PDB entry 8HYA | electron microscopy, 3.40 A resolution | chains A and B

Chain A (and B):
Molecule: Sodium/hydrogen exchanger 7
Source organism: Arabidopsis thaliana
Notes: chain B of this document is another copy of the same molecule, construct and numbering; everything in this record applies to it too
Reference sequence: Q9LKW9 (NHX7_ARATH); residues 1-1146 here = UniProt positions 1-1146
Sequence (1146 residues; each row starts with the number of its first residue):
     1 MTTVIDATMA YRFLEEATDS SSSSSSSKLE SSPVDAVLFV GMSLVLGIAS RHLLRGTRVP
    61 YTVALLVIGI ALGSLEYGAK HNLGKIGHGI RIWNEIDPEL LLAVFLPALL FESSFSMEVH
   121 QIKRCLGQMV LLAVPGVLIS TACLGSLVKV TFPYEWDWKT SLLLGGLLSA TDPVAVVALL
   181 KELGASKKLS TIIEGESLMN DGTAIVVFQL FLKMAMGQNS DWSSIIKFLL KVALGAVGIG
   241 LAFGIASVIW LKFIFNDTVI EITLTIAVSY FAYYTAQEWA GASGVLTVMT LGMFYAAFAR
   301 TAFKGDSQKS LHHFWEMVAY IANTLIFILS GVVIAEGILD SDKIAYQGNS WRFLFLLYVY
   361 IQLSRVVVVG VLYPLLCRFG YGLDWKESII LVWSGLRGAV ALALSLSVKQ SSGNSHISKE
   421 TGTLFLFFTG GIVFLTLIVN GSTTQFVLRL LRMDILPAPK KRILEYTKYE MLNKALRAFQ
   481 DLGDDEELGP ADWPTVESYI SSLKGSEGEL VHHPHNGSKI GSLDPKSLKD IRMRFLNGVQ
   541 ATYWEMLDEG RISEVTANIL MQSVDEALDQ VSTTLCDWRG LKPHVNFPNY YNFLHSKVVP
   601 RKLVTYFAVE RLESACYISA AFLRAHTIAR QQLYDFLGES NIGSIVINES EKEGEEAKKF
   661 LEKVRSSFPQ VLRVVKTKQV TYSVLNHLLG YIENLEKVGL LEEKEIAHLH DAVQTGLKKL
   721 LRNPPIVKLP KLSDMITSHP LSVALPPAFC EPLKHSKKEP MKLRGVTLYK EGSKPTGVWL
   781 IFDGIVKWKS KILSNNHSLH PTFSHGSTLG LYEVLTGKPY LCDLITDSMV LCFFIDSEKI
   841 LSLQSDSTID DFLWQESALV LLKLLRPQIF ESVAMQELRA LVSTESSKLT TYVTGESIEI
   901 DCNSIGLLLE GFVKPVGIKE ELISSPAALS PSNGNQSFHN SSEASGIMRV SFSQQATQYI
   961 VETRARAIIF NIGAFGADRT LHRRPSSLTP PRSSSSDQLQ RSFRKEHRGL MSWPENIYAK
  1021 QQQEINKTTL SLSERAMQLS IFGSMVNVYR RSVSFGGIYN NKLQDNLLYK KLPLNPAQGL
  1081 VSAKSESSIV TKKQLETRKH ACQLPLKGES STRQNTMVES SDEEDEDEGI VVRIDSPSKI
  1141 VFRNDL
Not modelled in the structure: 1-31, 504-523, 935-957, 973-1006, 1018-1029, 1049-1146
Residues lining bound ligands:
  - hexadecane (R16), molecule 1: Pro33, Ala36, Trp93, Leu100, Val104, Phe105, Leu325
  - hexadecane (R16), molecule 2: Leu100, Ala103, Pro107, Ser269, Tyr270, Tyr273, Trp315
From the paper describing this entry:
  - conformationally variable residues (side-chain flip): Tyr270
  - binding site for hexadecane: Tyr270
  - mutagenesis - D201A: abolished growth in response to SOS2-SOS3 complex

How chain A and chain B interact:
Residue-residue contacts (262):
  Val34(A) - Tyr270(B)
  Val34(A) - Tyr274(B)  hydrophobic
  Val37(A) - Tyr270(B)  hydrogen bond (backbone-side chain)
  Leu38(A) - Tyr270(B)  hydrogen bond (backbone-side chain)
  Leu38(A) - Tyr274(B)  hydrophobic
  Gly41(A) - Tyr270(B)
  Gly41(A) - Phe271(B)
  Met42(A) - Phe271(B)
  Leu44(A) - Thr263(B)
  Val45(A) - Ala267(B)  hydrophobic
  Val45(A) - Phe271(B)  hydrophobic
  Ile48(A) - Trp250(B)  hydrophobic
  Ile48(A) - Thr263(B)
  Ile48(A) - Leu264(B)  hydrophobic
  Ile48(A) - Ala267(B)  hydrophobic
  Arg51(A) - Asp257(B)  salt bridge
  Arg51(A) - Val259(B)
  Arg51(A) - Ile260(B)
  His52(A) - Trp250(B)
  His52(A) - Phe253(B)  hydrogen bond (side chain-backbone)
  His52(A) - Ile254(B)
  Lys85(A) - Tyr274(B)
  Lys85(A) - Glu278(B)
  Lys181(A) - Glu703(B)
  Lys181(A) - Lys704(B)
  Trp250(A) - Ile48(B)  hydrophobic
  Trp250(A) - Ala49(B)  hydrophobic
  Trp250(A) - His52(B)
  Phe253(A) - His52(B)  hydrogen bond (backbone-side chain)
  Ile254(A) - His52(B)
  Phe255(A) - Arg55(B)
  Asp257(A) - Arg51(B)  salt bridge
  Thr258(A) - His313(B)
  Val259(A) - Arg51(B)
  Val259(A) - Met317(B)  hydrophobic
  Ile260(A) - Arg51(B)
  Ile262(A) - Met317(B)  hydrophobic
  Thr263(A) - Leu44(B)
  Thr263(A) - Ile48(B)
  Thr263(A) - Met317(B)
  Thr263(A) - Tyr320(B)
  Thr263(A) - Ile321(B)
  Leu264(A) - Ile48(B)  hydrophobic
  Ile266(A) - Met317(B)  hydrophobic
  Ala267(A) - Val45(B)  hydrophobic
  Ala267(A) - Ile48(B)  hydrophobic
  Tyr270(A) - Val34(B)
  Tyr270(A) - Val37(B)  hydrogen bond (side chain-backbone)
  Tyr270(A) - Leu38(B)  hydrogen bond (side chain-backbone)
  Tyr270(A) - Gly41(B)
  Phe271(A) - Gly41(B)
  Phe271(A) - Met42(B)
  Phe271(A) - Val45(B)  hydrophobic
  Tyr274(A) - Val34(B)  hydrophobic
  Tyr274(A) - Leu38(B)  hydrophobic
  Tyr274(A) - Lys85(B)
  Glu278(A) - Lys85(B)
  Ser310(A) - Ser310(B)
  Ser310(A) - His313(B)
  His313(A) - Thr258(B)
  His313(A) - Ser310(B)
  Phe314(A) - Phe314(B)  hydrophobic
  Phe314(A) - Met317(B)  hydrophobic
  Met317(A) - Val259(B)  hydrophobic
  Met317(A) - Ile262(B)  hydrophobic
  Met317(A) - Thr263(B)
  Met317(A) - Ile266(B)  hydrophobic
  Met317(A) - Phe314(B)  hydrophobic
  Tyr320(A) - Thr263(B)
  Ile321(A) - Thr263(B)
  Asp454(A) - Lys704(B)  salt bridge
  Leu456(A) - Glu702(B)
  Lys460(A) - Leu700(B)  hydrogen bond (side chain-backbone)
  Lys460(A) - Glu702(B)
  Ile463(A) - Leu700(B)  hydrophobic
  Ile463(A) - Leu701(B)  hydrophobic
  Leu464(A) - Leu701(B)  hydrophobic
  Leu464(A) - Glu705(B)
  Thr467(A) - Leu695(B)
  Thr467(A) - Leu701(B)
  Glu470(A) - Tyr691(B)
  Met471(A) - Leu688(B)
  Met471(A) - Tyr691(B)  hydrophobic
  Met471(A) - Ile692(B)  hydrophobic
  Lys474(A) - His687(B)
  Lys474(A) - Tyr691(B)
  Ala475(A) - Val684(B)  hydrophobic
  Ala478(A) - Val684(B)  hydrophobic
  Ala478(A) - His687(B)
  Phe479(A) - Val680(B)  hydrophobic
  Gln480(A) - Gln876(B)  hydrogen bond
  Asp481(A) - Arg551(B)  hydrogen bond (backbone-side chain)
  Leu482(A) - Gly550(B)
  Leu482(A) - Arg551(B)
  Leu482(A) - Gln679(B)
  Leu482(A) - Val680(B)  hydrophobic
  Leu482(A) - Ser683(B)
  Gly483(A) - His805(B)  hydrogen bond (backbone-side chain)
  Asp484(A) - Arg551(B)  salt bridge
  Asp484(A) - Arg624(B)  salt bridge
  Asp484(A) - Ala874(B)
  Asp485(A) - Arg624(B)
  Asp485(A) - Lys676(B)  salt bridge
  Asp485(A) - His805(B)
  Glu486(A) - Ile785(B)
  Glu486(A) - His800(B)
  Glu486(A) - Ser804(B)
  Glu487(A) - Leu623(B)
  Glu487(A) - Leu661(B)
  Glu487(A) - Arg665(B)  salt bridge
  Leu488(A) - Cys616(B)  hydrophobic
  Leu488(A) - Ala620(B)  hydrophobic
  Leu488(A) - Leu672(B)
  Leu488(A) - Val675(B)  hydrophobic
  Leu488(A) - Lys676(B)
  Gly489(A) - Lys676(B)
  Gly489(A) - His805(B)
  Pro490(A) - Arg673(B)
  Pro490(A) - Lys676(B)
  Pro490(A) - Phe782(B)
  Pro490(A) - His805(B)
  Ala491(A) - Lys676(B)
  Ala491(A) - Val680(B)  hydrophobic
  Asp492(A) - Thr677(B)  hydrogen bond (backbone-side chain)
  Asp492(A) - Val727(B)
  Thr495(A) - Thr677(B)
  Thr495(A) - Ile726(B)
  Thr495(A) - Val727(B)
  Val496(A) - Val680(B)  hydrophobic
  Tyr499(A) - Thr681(B)
  Tyr499(A) - Leu720(B)  hydrophobic
  Ile500(A) - Leu685(B)  hydrophobic
  Ile500(A) - Leu688(B)  hydrophobic
  Ser502(A) - Ala712(B)
  Trp544(A) - Tyr691(B)
  Trp544(A) - Asn694(B)  hydrogen bond
  Trp544(A) - Leu695(B)  hydrophobic
  Trp544(A) - Val698(B)
  Trp544(A) - Leu700(B)  hydrophobic
  Leu547(A) - Val698(B)  hydrophobic
  Gly550(A) - Leu482(B)
  Arg551(A) - Asp481(B)  hydrogen bond (side chain-backbone)
  Arg551(A) - Leu482(B)
  Arg551(A) - Asp484(B)  salt bridge
  Glu554(A) - Lys697(B)
  Asn558(A) - Val698(B)
  Met561(A) - Val698(B)  hydrophobic
  Asp565(A) - Leu700(B)
  Cys616(A) - Leu488(B)  hydrophobic
  Ala620(A) - Leu488(B)  hydrophobic
  Leu623(A) - Glu487(B)
  Arg624(A) - Asp484(B)  salt bridge
  Arg624(A) - Asp485(B)
  Leu661(A) - Glu487(B)
  Arg665(A) - Glu487(B)  salt bridge
  Leu672(A) - Leu488(B)
  Arg673(A) - Pro490(B)
  Val675(A) - Leu488(B)  hydrophobic
  Lys676(A) - Asp485(B)  salt bridge
  Lys676(A) - Leu488(B)
  Lys676(A) - Gly489(B)
  Lys676(A) - Pro490(B)
  Lys676(A) - Ala491(B)
  Thr677(A) - Asp492(B)  hydrogen bond (side chain-backbone)
  Thr677(A) - Thr495(B)
  Gln679(A) - Leu482(B)
  Val680(A) - Phe479(B)  hydrophobic
  Val680(A) - Leu482(B)
  Val680(A) - Ala491(B)  hydrophobic
  Val680(A) - Val496(B)  hydrophobic
  Thr681(A) - Tyr499(B)
  Ser683(A) - Leu482(B)
  Val684(A) - Ala475(B)  hydrophobic
  Val684(A) - Ala478(B)  hydrophobic
  Leu685(A) - Ile500(B)  hydrophobic
  His687(A) - Lys474(B)
  His687(A) - Ala478(B)
  Leu688(A) - Met471(B)
  Tyr691(A) - Glu470(B)
  Tyr691(A) - Met471(B)  hydrophobic
  Tyr691(A) - Lys474(B)
  Tyr691(A) - Trp544(B)
  Tyr691(A) - His1007(B)
  Ile692(A) - Met471(B)  hydrophobic
  Asn694(A) - Trp544(B)  hydrogen bond
  Leu695(A) - Thr467(B)
  Leu695(A) - Trp544(B)  hydrophobic
  Lys697(A) - Glu554(B)
  Val698(A) - Trp544(B)
  Val698(A) - Leu547(B)  hydrophobic
  Val698(A) - Asn558(B)
  Val698(A) - Met561(B)  hydrophobic
  Leu700(A) - Lys460(B)  hydrogen bond (backbone-side chain)
  Leu700(A) - Ile463(B)  hydrophobic
  Leu700(A) - Trp544(B)  hydrophobic
  Leu700(A) - Met561(B)  hydrophobic
  Leu700(A) - Asp565(B)
  Leu701(A) - Ile463(B)  hydrophobic
  Leu701(A) - Leu464(B)  hydrophobic
  Leu701(A) - Thr467(B)
  Glu702(A) - Leu456(B)
  Glu702(A) - Lys460(B)
  Glu703(A) - Lys181(B)
  Lys704(A) - Lys181(B)
  Lys704(A) - Asp454(B)  salt bridge
  Glu705(A) - Leu464(B)
  Ala712(A) - Ser502(B)
  Leu720(A) - Tyr499(B)  hydrophobic
  Ile726(A) - Thr495(B)
  Val727(A) - Asp492(B)
  Val727(A) - Thr495(B)
  Thr737(A) - Leu1039(B)
  Ser738(A) - Leu1039(B)
  His739(A) - Leu1039(B)
  Pro740(A) - Ala1036(B)
  Pro740(A) - Leu1039(B)  hydrophobic
  Pro740(A) - Ser1040(B)
  Ser742(A) - Leu1039(B)
  Val743(A) - Arg1035(B)
  Val743(A) - Leu1039(B)  hydrophobic
  Phe782(A) - Pro490(B)
  Ile785(A) - Glu486(B)
  His800(A) - Glu486(B)
  Ser804(A) - Glu486(B)
  His805(A) - Gly483(B)  hydrogen bond (side chain-backbone)
  His805(A) - Asp485(B)
  His805(A) - Gly489(B)
  His805(A) - Pro490(B)
  Gly806(A) - Ser1040(B)
  Thr848(A) - Leu1032(B)
  Phe852(A) - Leu1032(B)  hydrophobic
  Phe852(A) - Ala1036(B)  hydrophobic
  Gln855(A) - Ser1033(B)
  Ala874(A) - Asp484(B)
  Gln876(A) - Gln480(B)  hydrogen bond
  Gln876(A) - Ile1041(B)
  Arg879(A) - Met1037(B)
  Arg879(A) - Ser1040(B)  hydrogen bond
  Ala880(A) - Met1037(B)
  Ser883(A) - Ser1033(B)  hydrogen bond
  Ser883(A) - Glu1034(B)
  His1007(A) - Tyr691(B)
  Leu1032(A) - Thr848(B)
  Leu1032(A) - Phe852(B)  hydrophobic
  Ser1033(A) - Gln855(B)
  Ser1033(A) - Ser883(B)  hydrogen bond
  Glu1034(A) - Ser883(B)
  Arg1035(A) - Val743(B)
  Ala1036(A) - Pro740(B)
  Ala1036(A) - Phe852(B)  hydrophobic
  Met1037(A) - Arg879(B)
  Met1037(A) - Ala880(B)
  Leu1039(A) - Thr737(B)
  Leu1039(A) - Ser738(B)
  Leu1039(A) - His739(B)
  Leu1039(A) - Pro740(B)  hydrophobic
  Leu1039(A) - Ser742(B)
  Leu1039(A) - Val743(B)  hydrophobic
  Ser1040(A) - Pro740(B)
  Ser1040(A) - Gly806(B)
  Ser1040(A) - Arg879(B)  hydrogen bond
  Ile1041(A) - Gln876(B)
Other interface residues (no listed pair), chain A (157 interface residues in all): Ala49, Arg55, Glu182, Lys187, Asn256, Glu316, Lys468, Asp548, Glu549, Ala557, Gly699, Leu709, Lys719, Asn723, Pro725, Asp783, Ile849, Glu885, Ser1031
Other interface residues (no listed pair), chain B (158 interface residues in all): Glu182, Lys187, Phe255, Asn256, Glu316, Lys468, Asp548, Glu549, Ala557, Gly699, His708, Leu709, Lys719, Asn723, Pro725, Asp783, Ile849, Glu885, Ser1031

In short:
157 residues of chain A and 158 residues of chain B are in contact, with 22 hydrogen bonds and 12 salt
bridges. Polar contacts include Arg51(A)-Asp257(B), Asp454(A)-Lys704(B) and Asp484(A)-Arg551(B). Bound to
chain A: hexadecane. The paper reports a binding site for hexadecane at Tyr270(A); D201A of chain A abolishes
growth in response to SOS2-SOS3 complex.
Both chains are Sodium/hydrogen exchanger 7 (Arabidopsis thaliana). Entry 8HYA (Cryo-EM structure of
Arabidopsis thaliana SOS1 in an occluded state, with expanded TMD) was determined by electron microscopy
together with 7Y3E from the same study.
